Entry 8RBM (electron microscopy, 3.24 A resolution); this record covers chains D and G of the 7 polymer chains in the assembly.

Chain D:
Name: Ion-translocating oxidoreductase complex subunit D
From: Azotobacter vinelandii DJ
Notes: EC 7.-.-.-
UniProt: C1DMA5 (C1DMA5_AZOVD); residues 1-366 here = UniProt positions 1-366
Amino-acid sequence (366 residues; row label = number of the first residue in the row):
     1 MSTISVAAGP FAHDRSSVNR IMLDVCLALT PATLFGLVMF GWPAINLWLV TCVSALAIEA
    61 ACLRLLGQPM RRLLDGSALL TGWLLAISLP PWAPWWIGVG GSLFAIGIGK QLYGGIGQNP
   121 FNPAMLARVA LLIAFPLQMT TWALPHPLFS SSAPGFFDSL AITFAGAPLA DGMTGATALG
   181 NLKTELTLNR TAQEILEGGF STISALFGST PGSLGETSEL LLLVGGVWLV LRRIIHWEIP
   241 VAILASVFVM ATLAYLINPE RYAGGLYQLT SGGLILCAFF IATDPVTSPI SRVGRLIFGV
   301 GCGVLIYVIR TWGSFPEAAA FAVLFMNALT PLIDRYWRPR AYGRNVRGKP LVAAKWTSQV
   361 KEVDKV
Disordered / not traced: 1-4, 354-366
Glycans and other covalent adducts: flavin mononucleotide (FMN) linked to T177
Ligand contacts:
  - FMN (flavin mononucleotide), molecule 1: S88, M125, R128, L132, W142, A178, L179, G180, S213, E216, G272, G273, L276, C277, I281, F315, P316, E317, A318, A319, A320, F321
  - FMN, molecule 2: L132, T140, T184, F315, P316
  - phosphatidylethanolamine (PTY): C62, L65, L66, L103, F104, G107, I108, L112
  - riboflavin (RBF): I21, M22, V25, S77, L80, T81, L84, K110, I116, G117, N119, N122, P123, A124, I235, F280, I281, T283, D284, P285, V286

Chain G:
Name: Ion-translocating oxidoreductase complex subunit G
From: Azotobacter vinelandii DJ
Notes: EC 7.-.-.-
UniProt: C1DMA4 (C1DMA4_AZOVD); residues 1-229 here = UniProt positions 1-229
Amino-acid sequence (229 residues; numbered 1 to 229; the number before each row is that of its first residue):
     1 MNDTTMTPAE ENAAPAEAAA GKPTLLARLE KWRPMVAYQG LSLGLVCAVV ALLLLTGNIM
    61 THGTIAEQQM QDRLATLREV LPQSLYDNNP LADSFKVQDA ELGEVEVLPA RLQGKLTAVV
   121 FQGRNIGYGG PIEQMMSVDA QGKILGVRVL THKETPGLAD KIEASRSDWI KVFDGLSLEN
   181 TALDKWKVKK DGGQFDQFAG ATITPRAVVK TVLQGLQFQA RHAEQLKAE
Disordered / not traced: 1-34, 229
Glycans and other covalent adducts: flavin mononucleotide (FMN) linked to T202
Ligand contacts: FMN (flavin mononucleotide): Y128, E154, T155, L158, A159, K190, G200, A201, I203, T204, R206

Chain D / chain G interface:
Pairs across the interface - 6 pairs, chain D then chain G:
  P136(D) - P156(G)
  P136(D) - L158(G)  hydrophobic
  L137(D) - A199(G)
  T184(D) - R206(G)
  L188(D) - R206(G)
  S314(D) - Y128(G)  hydrogen bond (backbone-side chain)
Interface residues without a listed pair, chain D (8 interface residues in all): T140, T187, F315
Interface residues without a listed pair, chain G (7 interface residues in all): G157, I203

Overview:
The interface between chain D and chain G involves 8 residues on one side and 7 on the other, with 1 hydrogen
bond. Its one hydrogen-bonded contact is S314(D)-Y128(G). Chain D binds riboflavin, phosphatidylethanolamine
and flavin mononucleotide. Covalently linked flavin mononucleotide: at T177(D).
Here chain D is Ion-translocating oxidoreductase complex subunit D and chain G is Ion-translocating
oxidoreductase complex subunit G, both from Azotobacter vinelandii DJ. Entry 8RBM (Cryo-EM structure of the
NADH:ferredoxin oxidoreductase RNF from Azotobacter vinelandii, ferricyanide oxidized) was determined by
electron microscopy, deposited together with 8RB8, 8RB9, 8RBQ and 8AHX.
